6XLM - chains D and T of the 9 polymer chains in the assembly; structure by electron microscopy, 3.20 A resolution.

# Chain D
Molecule: DNA-directed RNA polymerase subunit beta'
Organism: Escherichia coli O157:H7
Notes: EC 2.7.7.6
Reference sequence: P0A8T8 (RPOC_ECO57); residue numbers follow UniProt; this construct covers 1-1407
Amino-acid sequence (1407 residues; row label = number of the first residue in the row):
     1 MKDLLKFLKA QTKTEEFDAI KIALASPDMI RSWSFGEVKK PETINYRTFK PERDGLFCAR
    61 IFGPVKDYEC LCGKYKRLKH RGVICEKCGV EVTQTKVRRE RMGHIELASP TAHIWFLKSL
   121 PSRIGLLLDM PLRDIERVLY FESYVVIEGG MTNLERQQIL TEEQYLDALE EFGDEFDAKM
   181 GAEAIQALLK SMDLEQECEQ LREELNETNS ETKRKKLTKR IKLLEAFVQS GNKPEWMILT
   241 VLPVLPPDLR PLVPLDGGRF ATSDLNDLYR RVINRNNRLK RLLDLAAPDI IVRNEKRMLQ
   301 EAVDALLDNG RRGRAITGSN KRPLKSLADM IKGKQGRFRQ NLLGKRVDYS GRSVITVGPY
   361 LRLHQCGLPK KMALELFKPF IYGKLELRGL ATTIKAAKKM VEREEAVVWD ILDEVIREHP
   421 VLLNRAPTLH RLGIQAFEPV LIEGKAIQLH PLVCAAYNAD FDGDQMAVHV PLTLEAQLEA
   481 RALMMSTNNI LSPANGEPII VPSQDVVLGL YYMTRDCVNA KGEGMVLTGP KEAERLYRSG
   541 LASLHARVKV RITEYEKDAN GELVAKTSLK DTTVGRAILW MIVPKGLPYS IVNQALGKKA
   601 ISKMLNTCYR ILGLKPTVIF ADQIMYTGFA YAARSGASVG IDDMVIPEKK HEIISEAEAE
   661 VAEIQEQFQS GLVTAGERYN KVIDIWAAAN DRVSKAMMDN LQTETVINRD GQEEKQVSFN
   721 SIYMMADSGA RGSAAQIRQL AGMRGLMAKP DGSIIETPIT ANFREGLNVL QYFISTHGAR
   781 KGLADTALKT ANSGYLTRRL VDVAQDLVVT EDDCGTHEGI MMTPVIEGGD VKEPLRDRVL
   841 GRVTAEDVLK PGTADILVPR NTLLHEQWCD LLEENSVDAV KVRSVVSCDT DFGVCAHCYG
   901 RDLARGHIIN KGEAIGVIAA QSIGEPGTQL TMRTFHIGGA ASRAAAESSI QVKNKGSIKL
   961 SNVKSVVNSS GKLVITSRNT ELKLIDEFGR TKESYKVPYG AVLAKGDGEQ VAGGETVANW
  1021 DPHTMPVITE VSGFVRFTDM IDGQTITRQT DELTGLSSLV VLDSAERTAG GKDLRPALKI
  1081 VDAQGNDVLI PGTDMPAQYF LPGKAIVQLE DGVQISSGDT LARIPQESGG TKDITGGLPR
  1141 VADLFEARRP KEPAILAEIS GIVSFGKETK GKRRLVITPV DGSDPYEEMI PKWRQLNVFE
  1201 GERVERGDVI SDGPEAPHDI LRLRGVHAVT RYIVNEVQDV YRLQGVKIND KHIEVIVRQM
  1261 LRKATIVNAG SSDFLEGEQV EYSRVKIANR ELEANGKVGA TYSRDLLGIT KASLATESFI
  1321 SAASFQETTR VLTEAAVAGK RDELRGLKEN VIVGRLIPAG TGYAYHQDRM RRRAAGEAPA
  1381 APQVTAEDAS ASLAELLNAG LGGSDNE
Disordered / not traced: 1-15, 933-947, 1127-1135, 1376-1407
Bound ions: Zn2+ site 1: Cys70, Cys72, Cys85, Cys88; Mg2+: Asp460, Asp462, Asp464 (shared with 1 residue of chain R); Zn2+ site 2: Cys814, Cys888, Cys895, Cys898
Swiss-Prot annotation at these positions:
  - binding site (Zn(2+)): Cys70, Cys72, Cys85, Cys88, Cys814, Cys888, Cys895, Cys898
  - binding site (Mg(2+)): Asp460, Asp462, Asp464
  - modified residue: Lys972 (N6-acetyllysine)

# Chain T
Molecule: synthetic template strand DNA
Sequence (54 nucleotides; numbered 1 to 54; the number before each row is that of its first residue):
     1 CGCCGCGTCA GACTGCACAC AATCTAAACC CTCCCCTTAG GGGAGGGTCA AGGC
Disordered / not traced: 18-54

# How chain D and chain T interact
Residue-residue contacts - 25 pairs, chain D then chain T:
  Lys118(D) - DC3(T)  salt bridge to the phosphate
  Leu120(D) - DC3(T)  sugar contact
  Leu255(D) - DA17(T)  base contact
  Arg259(D) - DA17(T)  hydrogen bond to the phosphate
  Phe260(D) - DA17(T)  sugar contact
  Arg311(D) - DC3(T)  phosphate contact
  Arg311(D) - DC4(T)  salt bridge to the phosphate
  Lys334(D) - DG7(T)  salt bridge to the phosphate
  Lys334(D) - DT8(T)  salt bridge to the phosphate
  Arg339(D) - DC6(T)  salt bridge to the phosphate
  Arg339(D) - DT8(T)  salt bridge to the phosphate
  Arg346(D) - DA10(T)  salt bridge to the phosphate
  Arg352(D) - DC9(T)  sugar contact
  Arg352(D) - DA10(T)  sugar contact
  Ala426(D) - DT8(T)  base contact
  Ala426(D) - DC9(T)  sugar contact
  Pro427(D) - DT8(T)  base contact
  Thr790(D) - DG7(T)  base contact
  Ala791(D) - DG7(T)  base contact
  Gly794(D) - DG7(T)  sugar contact
  Tyr795(D) - DG5(T)  sugar contact
  Tyr795(D) - DC6(T)  sugar contact
  Gln1326(D) - DG5(T)  sugar contact
  Glu1327(D) - DC4(T)  phosphate contact
  Glu1327(D) - DG5(T)  hydrogen bond to the phosphate
Other interface residues (no listed pair), chain D (23 interface residues in all): Ala261, Thr262, Ser319, Lys332, Ala787

# In short
The interface between chain D and chain T involves 23 residues on one side and 9 on the other; the contacts
include 2 hydrogen bonds and 7 salt bridges. Polar pairs include Arg259(D)-DA17(T), Glu1327(D)-DG5(T) and
Lys118(D)-DC3(T).
Chain D is DNA-directed RNA polymerase subunit beta' (Escherichia coli O157:H7) and chain T is synthetic
template strand DNA; the structure, Cryo-EM structure of E.coli RNAP-DNA elongation complex 1 (RDe1) in
EcmrR-dependent transcription, was determined by electron microscopy, deposited together with 6XL5, 6XL6,
6XL9, 6XLA, 6XLJ, 6XLK, 6XLL and 6XLN.
